Entry 8REC (electron microscopy, 3.50 A resolution); this record covers chains T and D of the 9 polymer chains in the assembly.

== Chain T ==
Molecule: 51-nt DNA strand
Organism: Klebsiella oxytoca
Sequence (51 nucleotides; numbered -23 to 29; 2 numbers in that range are skipped by the numbering (no residue carries them; nothing is unmodelled there); the number before each row is that of its first residue; numbers below 1 keep their minus sign (DG-23 is residue -23)):
   -23 GAATGTGCAACAGCATGATCGCGGCAAGCTG
    10 CGTGCAAAAGTCGTGCCAGC

== Chain D ==
Name: DNA-directed RNA polymerase subunit beta'
Organism: Escherichia coli K-12
UniProtKB: P0A8T7 (RPOC_ECOLI); residues 4-1376 here = UniProt positions 4-1376
Sequence (1373 residues; each row starts with the number of its first residue):
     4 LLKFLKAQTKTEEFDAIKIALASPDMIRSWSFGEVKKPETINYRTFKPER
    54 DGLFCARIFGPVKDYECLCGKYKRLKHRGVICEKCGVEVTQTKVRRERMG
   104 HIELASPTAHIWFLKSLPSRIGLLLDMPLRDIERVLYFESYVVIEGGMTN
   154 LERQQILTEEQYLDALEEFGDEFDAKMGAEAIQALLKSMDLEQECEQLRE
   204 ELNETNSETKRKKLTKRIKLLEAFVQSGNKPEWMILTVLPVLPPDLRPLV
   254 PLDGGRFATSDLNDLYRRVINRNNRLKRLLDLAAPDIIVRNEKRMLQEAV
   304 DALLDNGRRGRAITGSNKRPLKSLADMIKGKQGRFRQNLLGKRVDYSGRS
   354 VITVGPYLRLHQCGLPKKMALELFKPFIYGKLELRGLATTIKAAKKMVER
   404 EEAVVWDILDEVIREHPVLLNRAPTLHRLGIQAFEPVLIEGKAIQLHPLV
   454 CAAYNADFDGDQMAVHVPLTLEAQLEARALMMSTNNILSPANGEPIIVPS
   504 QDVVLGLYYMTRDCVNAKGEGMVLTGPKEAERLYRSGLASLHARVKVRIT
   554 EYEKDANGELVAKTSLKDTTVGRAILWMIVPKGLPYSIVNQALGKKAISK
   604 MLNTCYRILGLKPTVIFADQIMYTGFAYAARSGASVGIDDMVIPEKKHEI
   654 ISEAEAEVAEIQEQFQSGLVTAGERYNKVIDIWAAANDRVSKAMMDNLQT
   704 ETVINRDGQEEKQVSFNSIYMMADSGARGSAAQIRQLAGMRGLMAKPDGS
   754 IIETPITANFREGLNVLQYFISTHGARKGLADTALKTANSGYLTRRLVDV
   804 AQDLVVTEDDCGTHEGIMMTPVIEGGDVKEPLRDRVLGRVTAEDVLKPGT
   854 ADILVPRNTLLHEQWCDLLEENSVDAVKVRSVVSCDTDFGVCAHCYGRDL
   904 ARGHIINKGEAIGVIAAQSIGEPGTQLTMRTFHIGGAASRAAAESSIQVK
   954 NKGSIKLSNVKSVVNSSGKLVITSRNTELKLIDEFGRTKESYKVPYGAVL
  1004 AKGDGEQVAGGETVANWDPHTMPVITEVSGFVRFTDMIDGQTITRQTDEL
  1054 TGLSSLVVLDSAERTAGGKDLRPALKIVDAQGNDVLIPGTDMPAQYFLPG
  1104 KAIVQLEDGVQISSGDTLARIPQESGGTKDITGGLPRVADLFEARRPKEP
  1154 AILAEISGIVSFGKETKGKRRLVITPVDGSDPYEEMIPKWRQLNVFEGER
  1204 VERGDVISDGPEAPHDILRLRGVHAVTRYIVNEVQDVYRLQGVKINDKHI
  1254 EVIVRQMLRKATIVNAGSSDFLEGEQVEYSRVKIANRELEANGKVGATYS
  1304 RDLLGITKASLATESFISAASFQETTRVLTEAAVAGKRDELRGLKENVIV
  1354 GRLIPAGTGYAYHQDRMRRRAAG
Unresolved in the structure: 933-944, 1050-1056, 1068-1074, 1089-1096, 1127-1135
Curated features (UniProtKB/Swiss-Prot):
  - binding site (Zn(2+)): Cys70, Cys72, Cys85, Cys88, Cys814, Cys888, Cys895, Cys898
  - binding site (Mg(2+)): Asp460, Asp462, Asp464
  - modified residue: Lys983 (N6-acetyllysine)
  - mutagenesis: Gln504 (Q504P: Resistant to antibiotics salinamide A and B), Asn690 (N690D: Resistant to antibiotics salinamide A and B), Met697 (M697V: Resistant to antibiotics salinamide A and B), Ala735 (A735T: Resistant to antibiotics salinamide A and B), Arg738 (R738C/H/P/S: Resistant to antibiotics salinamide A and B), Ala748 (A748E: Resistant to antibiotics salinamide A and B), Pro758 (P758S/T: Resistant to antibiotics salinamide A and B), Phe763 (F763C: Resistant to antibiotics salinamide A and B), Ser775 (S775A: Resistant to antibiotics salinamide A and B), Ala779 (A779T/V: Resistant to antibiotics salinamide A and B), Arg780 (R780C: Resistant to antibiotics salinamide A and B), Gly782 (G782A/C: Resistant to antibiotics salinamide A and B), 1 further mutagenesis entry in UniProt
Bound ions: Zn2+ site 1: Cys70, Leu71, Cys88; Mg2+: Asp460, Asp462, Asp464 (shared with 1 residue of chain R); Zn2+ site 2: Cys888, Cys898

== Chain T / chain D interface ==
Residue-residue contacts - 33 pairs, chain T then chain D:
  DT-18(T) - Thr212(D)  sugar contact
  DG-17(T) - Glu211(D)  phosphate contact
  DG-17(T) - Thr212(D)  phosphate contact
  DC-10(T) - Lys118(D)  salt bridge to the phosphate
  DA-9(T) - Arg311(D)  salt bridge to the phosphate
  DA-9(T) - Glu1327(D)  phosphate contact
  DT-8(T) - Tyr795(D)  sugar contact
  DT-8(T) - Gln1326(D)  phosphate contact
  DT-8(T) - Glu1327(D)  hydrogen bond to the phosphate
  DG-7(T) - Ala791(D)  phosphate contact
  DG-7(T) - Tyr795(D)  sugar contact
  DG-7(T) - Arg798(D)  salt bridge to the phosphate
  DA-6(T) - Thr790(D)  base contact
  DA-6(T) - Ala791(D)  base contact
  DA-6(T) - Gly794(D)  sugar contact
  DC-4(T) - Arg339(D)  salt bridge to the phosphate
  DC-4(T) - Arg352(D)  base contact
  DC-4(T) - Ala426(D)  sugar contact
  DG-3(T) - Arg346(D)  salt bridge to the phosphate
  DG-3(T) - Arg352(D)  sugar contact
  DG4(T) - Leu255(D)  base contact
  DG4(T) - Ser319(D)  hydrogen bond to the phosphate
  DC5(T) - Leu255(D)  base contact
  DC5(T) - Asp256(D)  base contact
  DC5(T) - Arg259(D)  hydrogen bond to the base
  DC5(T) - Phe260(D)  phosphate contact
  DC5(T) - Ala261(D)  sugar contact
  DC5(T) - Ser319(D)  phosphate contact
  DT6(T) - Arg259(D)  base contact
  DT6(T) - Ala261(D)  phosphate contact
  DT6(T) - Thr262(D)  hydrogen bond to the phosphate
  DT6(T) - Arg270(D)  sugar contact
  DG7(T) - Glu42(D)  sugar contact
Interface residues without a listed pair, chain T (15 interface residues in all): DG-11, DT-5
Interface residues without a listed pair, chain D (31 interface residues in all): Leu120, Ser210, Val253, Pro254, Lys334, Pro427, Ala787

== Overview ==
Chain T and chain D form an interface of 15 and 31 residues respectively, with 4 hydrogen bonds and 5 salt
bridges. Polar pairs include DC5(T)-Arg259(D), DT-8(T)-Glu1327(D) and DG4(T)-Ser319(D).
Chain T is a 51-nt DNA strand (Klebsiella oxytoca) and chain D is DNA-directed RNA polymerase subunit beta'
(Escherichia coli K-12); the structure, Cryo-EM structure of bacterial RNA polymerase-sigma54 initial
transcribing complex - 7nt complex, was determined by electron microscopy (same publication as 8RE4, 8REA,
8REB, 8RED and 8REE).
